PDB entry 7XFI | electron microscopy, 2.90 A resolution | chains G and I of the 10 polymer chains in the assembly

== Chain G ==
Name: Histone H2A type 1
Source organism: Xenopus laevis
Reference sequence: P06897 (H2A1_XENLA); residues 0-129 here correspond to UniProt positions 1-130 (UniProt number = residue number + 1)
Chain sequence (130 residues; row label = number of the first residue in the row; numbering starts at 0):
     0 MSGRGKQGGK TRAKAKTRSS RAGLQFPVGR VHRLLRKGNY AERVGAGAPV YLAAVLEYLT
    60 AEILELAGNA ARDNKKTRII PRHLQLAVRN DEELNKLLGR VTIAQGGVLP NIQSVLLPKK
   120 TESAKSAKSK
Unresolved in the structure: 0-10, 118-129
Construct notes: conflict Arg99 (Gly100 in P06897)
UniProt features mapped onto this chain:
  - modified residue: Ser1 (N-acetylserine), Lys5 (N6-(2-hydroxyisobutyryl)lysine), Lys9 (N6-(2-hydroxyisobutyryl)lysine), Lys36 (N6-(2-hydroxyisobutyryl)lysine), Lys74 (N6-(2-hydroxyisobutyryl)lysine), Lys75 (N6-(2-hydroxyisobutyryl)lysine), Lys95 (N6-(2-hydroxyisobutyryl)lysine), Gln104 (N5-methylglutamine), Lys118 (N6-(2-hydroxyisobutyryl)lysine)
  - cross-link (Glycyl lysine isopeptide (Lys-Gly)): Lys13 (interchain with G-Cter in ubiquitin), Lys15 (interchain with G-Cter in ubiquitin), Lys119 (interchain with G-Cter in ubiquitin)

== Chain I ==
Molecule: 152-nt DNA strand
Source organism: Xenopus laevis
Sequence (152 nucleotides; numbered -77 to 74; the number before each row is that of its first residue; numbers below 1 keep their minus sign (DA-77 is residue -77)):
   -77 ATGCACAGGA TGTATATATC TGACACGIGC CTGGAGACTA GGGAGTAATC CCCTTGGCGG
   -17 TTAAAACGCG GGGGACAGCG CGTACGTGCG TTTAAGCGGT GCTAGAGCTG TCTACGACCA
    43 ATTGAGCGGC CTCGGCACCG GGATTCTCCA GG
Unresolved in the structure: -77 to -64, 73-74

== How chain G and chain I interact ==
Pairs across the interface (16):
  Arg11(G) with DA43(I), hydrogen bond to the base; DT44(I), hydrogen bond to the sugar
  Arg29(G) with DG48(I), phosphate contact; DC49(I), salt bridge to the phosphate
  Arg35(G) with DA39(I), salt bridge to the phosphate
  Arg42(G) with DG38(I), sugar contact; DA39(I), phosphate contact
  Val43(G) with DG38(I), sugar contact; DA39(I), hydrogen bond to the phosphate
  Gly44(G) with DG38(I), phosphate contact
  Ala45(G) with DG38(I), phosphate contact
  Lys75(G) with DC58(I), phosphate contact; DA59(I), phosphate contact
  Thr76(G) with DG57(I), phosphate contact; DC58(I), hydrogen bond to the phosphate
  Arg77(G) with DC58(I), hydrogen bond to the phosphate
Other interface residues (no listed pair), chain G (13 interface residues in all): Ala14, His31, Glu41
Other interface residues (no listed pair), chain I (11 interface residues in all): DA42, DG46

== Overview ==
The interface between chain G and chain I involves 13 residues on one side and 11 on the other, with 5
hydrogen bonds and 2 salt bridges. Polar pairs include Arg11(G)-DA43(I), Arg11(G)-DT44(I) and
Val43(G)-DA39(I).
Chain G is Histone H2A type 1 and chain I is a 152-nt DNA strand, both from Xenopus laevis; the structure,
Structure of nucleosome-DI complex (-50I, Apo state), was determined by electron microscopy, deposited
together with 7XFC, 7XFH, 7XFJ, 7XFL, 7XFM and 7XFN.
